Entry 7C04 (X-ray diffraction, 1.70 A resolution); this record covers chain A.

== Chain A ==
Protein: Heat shock protein 75 kDa, mitochondrial
Organism: Homo sapiens
UniProtKB: Q12931 (TRAP1_HUMAN); residues 60-294 here = UniProt positions 60-294
Sequence (235 residues; each row starts with the number of its first residue):
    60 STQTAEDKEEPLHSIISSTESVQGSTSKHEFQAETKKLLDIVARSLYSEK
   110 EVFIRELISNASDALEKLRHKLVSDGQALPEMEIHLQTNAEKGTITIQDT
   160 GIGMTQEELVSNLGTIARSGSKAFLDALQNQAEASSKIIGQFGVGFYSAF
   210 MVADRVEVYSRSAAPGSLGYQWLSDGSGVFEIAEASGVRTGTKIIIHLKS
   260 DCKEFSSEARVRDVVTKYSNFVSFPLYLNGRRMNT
Unresolved in the structure: 60-70, 294
Residues lining bound ligands: FEU (4-chloranyl-1-[[2-methoxy-4-(trifluoromethyl)phenyl]methyl]pyrazolo[3,4-d]pyrimidin-6-amine): Asn119, Ala120, Ala123, Asp158, Ile161, Gly162, Met163, Glu167, Leu168, Asn171, Leu172, Phe205, Val217, Trp231, Thr251, Ile253

== Summary ==
Ligands of chain A: compound FEU.
Chain A is Heat shock protein 75 kDa, mitochondrial (Homo sapiens); the structure, Crystal structure of human
Trap1 with DN203492, was determined by X-ray diffraction (same publication as 7C05).
